PDB entry 8FCU | electron microscopy, 3.19 A resolution | chains C and M of the 17 polymer chains in the assembly

[Chain C]
Molecule: Type I-B CRISPR-associated protein Cas7
Organism: Nostoc sp. 'Peltigera membranacea cyanobiont' 210A
Reference sequence: A0A235IG15 (A0A235IG15_9NOSO); numbering as in UniProt (aligned over 1-323)
Amino-acid sequence (323 residues; numbered 1 to 323; the number before each row is that of its first residue):
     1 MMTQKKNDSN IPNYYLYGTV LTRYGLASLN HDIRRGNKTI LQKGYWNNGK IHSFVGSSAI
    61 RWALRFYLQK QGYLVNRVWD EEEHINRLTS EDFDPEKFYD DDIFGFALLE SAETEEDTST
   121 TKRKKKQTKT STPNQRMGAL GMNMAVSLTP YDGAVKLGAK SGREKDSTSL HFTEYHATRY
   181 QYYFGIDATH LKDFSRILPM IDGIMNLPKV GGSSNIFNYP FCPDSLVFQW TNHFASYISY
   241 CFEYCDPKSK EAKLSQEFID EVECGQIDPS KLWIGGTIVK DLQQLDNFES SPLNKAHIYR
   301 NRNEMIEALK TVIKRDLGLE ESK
Unresolved in the structure: 1-11, 110-132, 320-323
What the authors report for this chain:
  - conformationally variable residues (side-chain flip): Arg34

[Chain M]
Molecule: 71-nt RNA strand
Sequence (71 nucleotides; numbered 1 to 71; the number before each row is that of its first residue):
     1 UUGCUCAAGA GAAGUCAUUU AAUAAGGCCA CUGUUAAACG UAGGUGAGUC GUGGCUUUAU
    61 GCCGUUAGGC G
Unresolved in the structure: 64-71

[Chain C / chain M interface]
Contacting residue pairs (31; chain C residue first):
  Leu29(C) with G40(M), phosphate contact
  Asn30(C) with C39(M), phosphate contact; G40(M), phosphate contact
  His31(C) with C39(M), sugar contact
  Ser58(C) with A38(M), hydrogen bond to the phosphate; C39(M), hydrogen bond to the phosphate
  Ala59(C) with A38(M), phosphate contact
  Arg61(C) with A36(M), phosphate contact; A37(M), salt bridge to the phosphate
  Trp62(C) with A38(M), base contact
  Arg77(C) with A38(M), salt bridge to the phosphate
  Trp79(C) with A38(M), base contact
  Glu82(C) with A42(M), phosphate contact
  His84(C) with A38(M), base contact; U41(M), salt bridge to the phosphate; A42(M), phosphate contact
  Phe104(C) with A36(M), sugar contact
  Gly105(C) with A36(M), sugar contact
  Phe106(C) with U35(M), sugar contact; A36(M), sugar contact
  Ala107(C) with A36(M), hydrogen bond to the sugar
  Leu109(C) with A36(M), base contact
  Gln135(C) with U35(M), hydrogen bond to the sugar
  Arg136(C) with U35(M), hydrogen bond to the sugar
  Met137(C) with U35(M), phosphate contact; A36(M), phosphate contact
  Gly211(C) with A38(M), base contact; G40(M), sugar contact
  Ser213(C) with G40(M), hydrogen bond to the phosphate; U41(M), hydrogen bond to the phosphate
  Ser214(C) with G40(M), hydrogen bond to the phosphate
Interface residues without a listed pair, chain C (27 interface residues in all): Asp32, Arg65, Asn86, Gly138, Gly212

[Overview]
27 residues of chain C and 8 residues of chain M are in contact, with 8 hydrogen bonds and 3 salt bridges.
Polar contacts include Ala107(C)-A36(M), Gln135(C)-U35(M) and Arg136(C)-U35(M). The paper reports
conformational variability at Arg34(C).
Chain C is Type I-B CRISPR-associated protein Cas7 (Nostoc sp. 'Peltigera membranacea cyanobiont' 210A) and
chain M is a 71-nt RNA strand; the structure, Cryo-EM structure of Cascade-DNA-TniQ-TnsC complex in type I-B
CAST system, was determined by electron microscopy (same publication as 8FCJ, 8FCV, 8FCW, 8FD2, 8FD3, 8FF4 and
8FF5).
